PDB entry 6VV4 | X-ray diffraction, 1.70 A resolution | chain A

== Chain A ==
Molecule: Scabin
Organism: Streptomyces scabiei (strain 87.22)
Reference sequence: C9Z6T8 (C9Z6T8_STRSW); numbering as in UniProt (aligned over 29-200)
Chain sequence (195 residues; numbered 6 to 200; the number before each row is that of its first residue):
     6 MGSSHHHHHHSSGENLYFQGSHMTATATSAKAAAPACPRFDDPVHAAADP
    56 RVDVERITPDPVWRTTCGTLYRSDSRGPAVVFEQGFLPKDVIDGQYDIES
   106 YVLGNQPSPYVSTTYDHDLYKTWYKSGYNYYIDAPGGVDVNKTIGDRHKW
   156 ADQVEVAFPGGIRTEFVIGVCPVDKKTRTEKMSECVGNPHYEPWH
Not modelled in the structure: 6-39
Disulfide bonds: Cys-42/Cys-72, Cys-176/Cys-190
Sequence notes: expression tag (6-28); engineered mutation Gly-109 (Val in C9Z6T8)
What the authors report for this chain:
  - mutagenesis - L108G, S117A, Y129A, Y129E (21% of WT activity), K154A, W155A, R183A: decreased catalytic activity
  - mutagenesis - W68A, R77A: decreased stability
  - mutagenesis - Q158A/E160A (313-fold): decreased catalytic activity on GH
  - mutagenesis - Q158A/E160A (930-fold): decreased catalytic activity on transferase
  - mutagenesis - N110A (66 +/- 12 uM): unchanged binding to NAD+ substrate
  - mutagenesis - N110A (82 +/- 5 uM): decreased binding to ds-DNA
  - mutagenesis - N110A: decreased catalytic activity on ss-DNA
  - catalytic residues: Asn-110, Trp-128
  - mutagenesis - K130A: unchanged catalytic activity (GH activity)
  - mutagenesis - K130A: decreased catalytic activity (ADP-ribosyltransferase activity)
  - catalytic residues: Gln-158, Glu-160 (proposed by the authors, not directly observed)

== In short ==
From the paper: catalytic residues Asn-110, Trp-128 and Gln-158 among others; L108G, S117A and Y129A, among
others, reduce catalytic activity; 12 substitutions were tested in all.
Chain A is Scabin (Streptomyces scabiei (strain 87.22)); the structure, Scabin (V109G) toxin from Streptomyces
scabies, was determined by X-ray diffraction, deposited together with 6VUV, 6VVF and 6VPA.
